Entry 7XI9 (electron microscopy, 2.52 A resolution); this record covers chains A and C of the 3 polymer chains in the assembly.

== Chain A ==
Molecule: DNA (cytosine-5)-methyltransferase 1
From: Homo sapiens
Notes: EC 2.1.1.37
Reference sequence: P26358 (DNMT1_HUMAN); residue numbers follow UniProt; this construct covers 351-1616
Chain sequence (1266 residues; row label = number of the first residue in the row):
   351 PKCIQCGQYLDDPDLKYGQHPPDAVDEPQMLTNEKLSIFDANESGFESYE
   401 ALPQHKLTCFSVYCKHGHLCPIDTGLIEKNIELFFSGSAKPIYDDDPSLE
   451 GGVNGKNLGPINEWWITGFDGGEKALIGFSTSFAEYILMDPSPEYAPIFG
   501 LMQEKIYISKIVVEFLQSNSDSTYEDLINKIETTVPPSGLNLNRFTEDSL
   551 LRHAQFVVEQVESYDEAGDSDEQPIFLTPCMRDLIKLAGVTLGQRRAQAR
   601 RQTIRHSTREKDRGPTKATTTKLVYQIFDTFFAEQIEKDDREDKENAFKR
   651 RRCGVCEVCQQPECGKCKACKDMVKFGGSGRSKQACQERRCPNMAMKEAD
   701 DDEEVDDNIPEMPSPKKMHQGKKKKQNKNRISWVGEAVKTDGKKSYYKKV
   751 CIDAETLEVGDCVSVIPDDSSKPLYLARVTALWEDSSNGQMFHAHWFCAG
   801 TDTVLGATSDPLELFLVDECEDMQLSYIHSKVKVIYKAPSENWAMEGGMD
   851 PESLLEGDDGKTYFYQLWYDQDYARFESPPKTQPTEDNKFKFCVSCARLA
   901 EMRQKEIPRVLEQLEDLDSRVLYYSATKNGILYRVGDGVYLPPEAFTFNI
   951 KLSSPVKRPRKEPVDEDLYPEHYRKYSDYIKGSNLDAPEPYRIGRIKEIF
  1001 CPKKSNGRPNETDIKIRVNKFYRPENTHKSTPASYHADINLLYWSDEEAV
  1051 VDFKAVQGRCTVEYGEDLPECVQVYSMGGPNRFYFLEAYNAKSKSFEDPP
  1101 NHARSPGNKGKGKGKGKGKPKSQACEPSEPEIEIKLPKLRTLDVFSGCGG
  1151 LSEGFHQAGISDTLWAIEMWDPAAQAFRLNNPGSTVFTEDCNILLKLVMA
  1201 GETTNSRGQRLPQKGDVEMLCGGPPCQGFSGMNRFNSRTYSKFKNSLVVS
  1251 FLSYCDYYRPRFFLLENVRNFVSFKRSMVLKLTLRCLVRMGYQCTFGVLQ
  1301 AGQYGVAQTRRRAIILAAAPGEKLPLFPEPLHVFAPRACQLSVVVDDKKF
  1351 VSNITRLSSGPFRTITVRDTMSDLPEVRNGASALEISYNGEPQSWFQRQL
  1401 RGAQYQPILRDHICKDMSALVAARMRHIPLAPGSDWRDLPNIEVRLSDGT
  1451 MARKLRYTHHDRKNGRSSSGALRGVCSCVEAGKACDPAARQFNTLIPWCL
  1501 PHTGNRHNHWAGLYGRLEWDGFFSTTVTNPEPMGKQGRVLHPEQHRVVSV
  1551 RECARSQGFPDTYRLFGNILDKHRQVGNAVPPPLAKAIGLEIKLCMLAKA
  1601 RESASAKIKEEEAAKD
Not modelled in the structure: 351-613, 640-651, 697-755, 850-859, 885-890, 953-962, 1106-1135, 1610-1616
Metal / ion sites: Zn2+ site 1: Cys-653, Cys-656, Cys-659, Cys-691; Zn2+ site 2: Cys-664, Cys-667, Cys-670, Cys-686; Zn2+ site 3: His-793, Cys-820, Cys-893, Cys-896; Zn2+ site 4: Cys-1476, Cys-1478, Cys-1485, His-1502
Small-molecule neighbours: S-adenosylhomocysteine (SAH): Phe-1145, Ser-1146, Gly-1147, Cys-1148, Gly-1149, Gly-1150, Leu-1151, Ile-1167, Glu-1168, Met-1169, Trp-1170, Ala-1173, Glu-1189, Asp-1190, Cys-1191, Gly-1223, Pro-1225, Lys-1244, Leu-1247, Glu-1266, Asn-1578, Ala-1579, Val-1580
UniProt features mapped onto this chain:
  - zinc finger: Asn-646 to Pro-692 (CXXC-type)
  - region: Lys-1109 to Pro-1120 (6 X 2 AA tandem repeats of K-G)
  - active site: Cys-1226
  - binding site (Zn(2+)): Cys-353, Cys-356, Cys-414, His-418, Cys-653, Cys-656, Cys-659, Cys-664, Cys-667, Cys-670, Cys-686, Cys-691
  - binding site (S-adenosyl-L-methionine): Ser-1146, Gly-1150, Leu-1151, Glu-1168, Met-1169, Asp-1190, Cys-1191, Asn-1578, Val-1580
  - site: Ser-509 (Important for activity)
  - modified residue: Lys-366 (N6-acetyllysine), Ser-394 (Phosphoserine), Ser-398 (Phosphoserine), Ser-509 (Phosphoserine), Ser-549 (Phosphoserine), Ser-714 (Phosphoserine), Ser-732 (Phosphoserine), Lys-749 (N6-acetyllysine), Ser-878 (Phosphoserine), Lys-891 (N6-acetyllysine), Lys-957 (N6-acetyllysine), Lys-961 (N6-acetyllysine), Lys-975 (N6-acetyllysine), Lys-1054 (N6-acetyllysine), Lys-1111 (N6-acetyllysine), Lys-1113 (N6-acetyllysine), Lys-1115 (N6-acetyllysine), Lys-1117 (N6-acetyllysine), Lys-1119 (N6-acetyllysine), Lys-1121 (N6-acetyllysine) and 2 more in UniProt
  - cross-link: Lys-1609 (Glycyl lysine isopeptide (Lys-Gly) (interchain with G-Cter in SUMO2))
  - natural variant: Asp-490 to Pro-491 (sequence variant, change not given here; In HSN1E), Tyr-495 (Y495C: In HSN1E), Ala-554 (A554V: In ADCADN), Gly-589 (G589A: In ADCADN), Val-590 (V590F: In ADCADN)
  - mutagenesis: Cys-653 (C653G: Reduces activity about 10-fold; when associated with G-656; G-659; G-664; G-667 and G-670), Cys-656 (C656G: Reduces activity about 10-fold; when associated with G-653; G-659; G-664; G-667 and G-670), Cys-659 (C659G: Reduces activity about 10-fold; when associated with G-653; G-656; G-664; G-667 and G-670), Cys-664 (C664F: Reduces activity about 10-fold; when associated with G-653; G-656; G-659; G-667 and G-670), Cys-667 (C667G: Reduces activity about 10-fold; when associated with G-653; G-656; G-659; G-664 and G-670), Cys-670 (C670G: Reduces activity about 10-fold; when associated with G-653; G-656; G-659; G-664 and G-667), Cys-1226 (C1226A: Loss of activity)
From the paper describing this entry:
  - binding site for the 12-nt DNA strand (chain C): Pro-1224 to Arg-1238, Tyr-1240
  - binding site for the 12-nt DNA strand: Cys-1499, Leu-1500, Trp-1510, Met-1533, Gly-1534
  - conformationally variable residues (helix shift, loop rearrangement, order/disorder transition, side-chain flip): Ile-731 to Glu-755, Val-765 to Tyr-775, Asn-1236 to Arg-1259
  - contacts within the chain: Pro-615/Phe-1243, Lys-617/Phe-1243, Gln-635/Phe-1243
  - mutagenesis - F631A/F632A: abolished binding to hemimethylated DNA
  - mutagenesis - F631A/F632A: decreased catalytic activity

== Chain C ==
Molecule: 12-nt DNA strand
Sequence (12 nucleotides; numbered 13 to 24; the number before each row is that of its first residue):
    13 CCTTCXGTAAGT
Modified residues: EIX ([(2R,3S,5S)-5-[(4R,5R)-6-azanyl-5-fluoranyl-5-methyl-2-oxidanylidene-4-sulfanyl-4H-pyrimidin-3-yl]-3-oxidanyl-oxolan-2-yl]methyl dihydrogen phosphate) at position 18

== How chain A and chain C interact ==
Residue-residue contacts (46; chain A residue first):
  Tyr-976(A) with DC14(C), phosphate contact
  Ser-977(A) with DC14(C), phosphate contact; DT15(C), hydrogen bond to the phosphate
  Tyr-979(A) with DT15(C), phosphate contact; DT16(C), hydrogen bond to the phosphate
  Lys-981(A) with DT16(C), salt bridge to the phosphate; DC17(C), base contact
  Pro-1224(A) with EIX_18(C), base contact
  Pro-1225(A) with EIX_18(C), base contact
  Cys-1226(A) with EIX_18(C), base contact
  Gln-1227(A) with EIX_18(C), base contact; DG19(C), phosphate contact; DT20(C), phosphate contact
  Ser-1230(A) with EIX_18(C), hydrogen bond to the phosphate; DG19(C), sugar contact
  Met-1232(A) with DC17(C), base contact; DG19(C), base contact
  Asn-1233(A) with DT20(C), sugar contact
  Arg-1234(A) with DG19(C), base contact
  Phe-1235(A) with DT20(C), base contact; DA21(C), sugar contact
  Arg-1238(A) with DA21(C), hydrogen bond to the phosphate; DA22(C), salt bridge to the phosphate
  Tyr-1240(A) with DT20(C), hydrogen bond to the phosphate; DA21(C), phosphate contact
  Glu-1266(A) with EIX_18(C), base contact
  Asn-1267(A) with EIX_18(C), base contact
  Val-1268(A) with EIX_18(C), phosphate contact
  Thr-1309(A) with DC17(C), phosphate contact
  Arg-1310(A) with EIX_18(C), base contact
  Arg-1311(A) with DT16(C), phosphate contact; DC17(C), salt bridge to the phosphate
  Arg-1312(A) with EIX_18(C), salt bridge to the phosphate
  Arg-1337(A) with DT15(C), sugar contact; DT16(C), sugar contact
  Asn-1508(A) with DC14(C), sugar contact; DT15(C), hydrogen bond to the phosphate
  Thr-1525(A) with DC17(C), phosphate contact
  Val-1527(A) with EIX_18(C), phosphate contact; DG19(C), phosphate contact
  Thr-1528(A) with EIX_18(C), phosphate contact; DG19(C), hydrogen bond to the phosphate
  Gly-1534(A) with DG19(C), base contact
  Lys-1535(A) with DC17(C), hydrogen bond to the base; DG19(C), hydrogen bond to the base
  Asn-1578(A) with EIX_18(C), base contact
Interface residues without a listed pair, chain A (38 interface residues in all): Gly-1223, Gly-1231, Ser-1241, Ala-1511, Asn-1529, Gln-1536, Arg-1574, Gly-1577

== Summary ==
The interface between chain A and chain C involves 38 residues on one side and 9 on the other, with 9 hydrogen
bonds and 4 salt bridges. Among the polar pairs are Lys-1535(A)/DC17(C), Lys-1535(A)/DG19(C) and
Ser-977(A)/DT15(C). The paper reports a binding site for the 12-nt DNA strand at Cys-1499(A), Leu-1500(A) and
Trp-1510(A) among others; F631A/F632A of chain A abolish binding to hemimethylated DNA.
Chain A is DNA (cytosine-5)-methyltransferase 1 (Homo sapiens) and chain C is a 12-nt DNA strand; the
structure, Cryo-EM structure of human DNMT1 (aa:351-1616) in complex with ubiquitinated H3 and hemimethylated
DNA analog (CXXC-ordered ..., was determined by electron microscopy together with 7XIB from the same study.
